4YS3 - chains A and I of the 10 polymer chains in the assembly; structure by X-ray diffraction, 3.00 A resolution.

[Chain A]
Protein: Histone H3.2
Source organism: Xenopus laevis
UniProt: P84233 (H32_XENLA); residues 438-535 here correspond to UniProt positions 39-136 (UniProt number = residue number - 399)
Amino-acid sequence (98 residues; row label = number of the first residue in the row):
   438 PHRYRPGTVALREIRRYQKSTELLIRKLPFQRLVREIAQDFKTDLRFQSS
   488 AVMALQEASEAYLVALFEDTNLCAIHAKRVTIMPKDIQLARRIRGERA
Sequence notes: engineered mutation Ala502 (Gly103 in P84233)
Modified residues: Lys515 (N(6)-acetyllysine; ALY); Lys522 (N(6)-acetyllysine; ALY)
Swiss-Prot annotation at these positions:
  - modified residue: Tyr441 (Phosphotyrosine), Lys456 (N6,N6,N6-trimethyllysine), Ser457 (Phosphoserine), Lys464 (N6-(2-hydroxyisobutyryl)lysine), Lys479 (N6,N6,N6-trimethyllysine), Thr480 (Phosphothreonine), Ser486 (Phosphoserine), Thr507 (Phosphothreonine), Lys515 (N6-acetyllysine), Lys522 (N6-(2-hydroxyisobutyryl)lysine)
  - lipidation: Cys510 (S-palmitoyl cysteine)

[Chain I]
Molecule: 147-nt DNA strand
Sequence (147 nucleotides; each row starts with the number of its first residue):
     1 ATCAATATCCACCTGCAGATACTACCAAAAGTGTATTTGGAAACTGCTCC
    51 ATCAAAAGGCATGTTCAGCTGGAATCCAGCTGAACATGCCTTTTGATGGA
   101 GCAGTTTCCAAATACACTTTTGGTAGTATCTGCAGGTGGATATTGAT

[Interface between chain A and chain I]
Residue-residue contacts (22):
  Arg440(A) - DG145(I)  sugar contact
  Tyr441(A) - DT144(I)  phosphate contact
  Tyr441(A) - DG145(I)  phosphate contact
  Arg442(A) - DC69(I)  salt bridge to the phosphate
  Arg442(A) - DG145(I)  hydrogen bond to the phosphate
  Pro443(A) - DG68(I)  phosphate contact
  Pro443(A) - DC69(I)  sugar contact
  Thr445(A) - DG145(I)  hydrogen bond to the phosphate
  Arg463(A) - DC60(I)  sugar contact
  Arg463(A) - DA61(I)  salt bridge to the phosphate
  Arg472(A) - DA51(I)  salt bridge to the phosphate
  Arg483(A) - DC50(I)  sugar contact
  Arg483(A) - DA51(I)  phosphate contact
  Phe484(A) - DC50(I)  sugar contact
  Phe484(A) - DA51(I)  hydrogen bond to the phosphate
  Gln485(A) - DC50(I)  phosphate contact
  Ser486(A) - DC50(I)  hydrogen bond to the phosphate
  Arg516(A) - DG71(I)  phosphate contact
  Arg516(A) - DG72(I)  phosphate contact
  Val517(A) - DG71(I)  hydrogen bond to the phosphate
  Thr518(A) - DT70(I)  phosphate contact
  Thr518(A) - DG71(I)  hydrogen bond to the phosphate
Interface residues without a listed pair, chain A (18 interface residues in all): His439, Leu482, Lys515, Met520
Interface residues without a listed pair, chain I (12 interface residues in all): DC66

[Summary]
18 residues of chain A and 12 residues of chain I are in contact, with 6 hydrogen bonds and 3 salt bridges.
Polar pairs include Arg442(A)-DG145(I), Thr445(A)-DG145(I) and Phe484(A)-DA51(I).
Here chain A is Histone H3.2 (Xenopus laevis) and chain I is a 147-nt DNA strand. Entry 4YS3 (Nucleosome
disassembly by RSC and SWI/SNF is enhanced by H3 acetylation near the nucleosome dyad axis) was determined by
X-ray diffraction together with 4XZQ and 4Z66 from the same study.
